PDB entry 6JKA | X-ray diffraction, 2.01 A resolution | chains A and C

== Chain A (and C) ==
Name: Metallo-beta-lactamase type 2
Organism: Serratia marcescens
Notes: EC 3.5.2.6; chain C of this document is another copy of the same molecule, construct and numbering; everything in this record applies to it too
Reference sequence: P52699 (BLAB_SERMA); residues 6-228 here correspond to UniProt positions 20-242 (UniProt number = residue number + 14)
Sequence (228 residues; row label = number of the first residue in the row):
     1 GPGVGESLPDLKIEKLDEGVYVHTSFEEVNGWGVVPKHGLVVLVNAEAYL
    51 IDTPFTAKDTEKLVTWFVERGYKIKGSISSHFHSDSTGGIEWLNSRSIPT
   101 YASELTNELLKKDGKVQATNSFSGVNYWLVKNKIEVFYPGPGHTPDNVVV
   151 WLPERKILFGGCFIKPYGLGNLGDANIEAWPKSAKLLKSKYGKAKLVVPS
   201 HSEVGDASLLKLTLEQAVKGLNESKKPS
Disordered / not traced: 228 (chain C: fully traced)
Differences from the reference sequence: expression tag (1-5)
Swiss-Prot annotation at these positions:
  - binding site (Zn(2+)): His81, His83, Asp85, His143, Cys162, His201
  - binding site (a beta-lactam): Lys165, Asn171
Bound ions: Zn2+ site 1: His81, His83, His143; Zn2+ site 2: Asp85, Cys162, His201
Residues lining bound ligands:
  - BS0 (6-[2-(phenoxymethyl)-1,3-thiazol-4-yl]-3,4-dihydro-1H-quinolin-2-one), molecule 1: Val29, Trp32, Val35, Phe55, His83, Ser84, Asp85, His143, Lys165, Leu169, Gly170, Asn171, His201
  - BS0, molecule 2: Gly31, Trp32, Tyr167, Gly168, Gln216, Lys219

== How chain A and chain C interact ==
Contacting residue pairs (24; chain A residue first):
  Ser7(A) with Trp32(C)
  Pro9(A) with Tyr167(C)
  Lys12(A) with Leu212(C)
  Phe26(A) with Tyr167(C), hydrophobic
  Glu28(A) with Trp32(C)
  Asn30(A) with Gly33(C); Val34(C), hydrogen bond (side chain-backbone)
  Gly31(A) with Phe26(C); Val34(C), hydrogen bond (backbone-backbone); Pro36(C)
  Trp32(A) with Val34(C); Pro36(C); Glu203(C)
  Gly33(A) with Pro36(C); His201(C)
  Val34(A) with Trp32(C), hydrophobic; Tyr167(C)
  Pro36(A) with Tyr167(C)
  Tyr167(A) with Leu196(C), hydrophobic; Val204(C); Gly205(C); Asp206(C)
  Glu203(A) with Leu212(C)
  Lys219(A) with Lys15(C), hydrogen bond (side chain-backbone)
Other interface residues (no listed pair), chain A (16 interface residues in all): Asp10, Val29
Other interface residues (no listed pair), chain C (17 interface residues in all): Ser208, Glu215, Lys219

== In short ==
Chain A and chain C form an interface of 16 and 17 residues respectively; the contacts include 3 hydrogen
bonds. Polar pairs include Asn30(A)-Val34(C), Lys219(A)-Lys15(C) and Gly31(A)-Val34(C). Chain A binds compound
BS0.
Both chains are Metallo-beta-lactamase type 2 (Serratia marcescens). Entry 6JKA (Crystal structure of
metallo-beta-lactamse, IMP-1, in complex with a thiazole-bearing inhibitor) was determined by X-ray
diffraction (same publication as 6JKB).
